Entry 4C2K (X-ray diffraction, 2.00 A resolution); this record covers chains A and B.

Chain A (and B):
Molecule: 3-ketoacyl-CoA thiolase, mitochondrial
Source organism: Homo sapiens
Notes: EC 2.3.1.16; chain B of this document is another copy of the same molecule, construct and numbering; everything in this record applies to it too
Reference sequence: P42765 (THIM_HUMAN); residues 1-397 here = UniProt positions 1-397
Chain sequence (417 residues; row label = number of the first residue in the row; numbers below 1 keep their minus sign (Met-19 is residue -19)):
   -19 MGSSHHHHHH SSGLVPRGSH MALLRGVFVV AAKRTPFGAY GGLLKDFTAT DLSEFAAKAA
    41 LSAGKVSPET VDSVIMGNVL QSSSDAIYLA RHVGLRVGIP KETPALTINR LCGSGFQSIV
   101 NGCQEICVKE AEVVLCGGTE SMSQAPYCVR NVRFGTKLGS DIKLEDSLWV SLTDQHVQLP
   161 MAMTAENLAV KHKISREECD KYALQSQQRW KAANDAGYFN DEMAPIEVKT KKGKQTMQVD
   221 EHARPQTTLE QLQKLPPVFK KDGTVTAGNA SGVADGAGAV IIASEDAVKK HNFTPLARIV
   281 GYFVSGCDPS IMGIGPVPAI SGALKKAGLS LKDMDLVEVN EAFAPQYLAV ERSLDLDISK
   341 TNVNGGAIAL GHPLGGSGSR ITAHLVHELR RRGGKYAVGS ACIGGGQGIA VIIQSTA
Not modelled in the structure: -19 to 1, 397 (chain B: -19 to 0, 211-212)
Construct notes: expression tag (-19 to 0)
UniProt features mapped onto this chain:
  - active site: Cys92 (Acyl-thioester intermediate), Cys382 (Proton donor/acceptor)
  - binding site (CoA): Arg224, Thr227, Ser251
  - site: His352 (Increases nucleophilicity of active site Cys)
  - modified residue: Lys25 (N6-acetyllysine), Lys45 (N6-succinyllysine), Thr119 (Phosphothreonine), Ser121 (Phosphoserine), Tyr127 (Phosphotyrosine), Thr136 (Phosphothreonine), Lys137 (N6-acetyllysine), Ser140 (Phosphoserine), Lys143 (N6-acetyllysine), Lys171 (N6-acetyllysine), Lys191 (N6-acetyllysine), Lys209 (N6-acetyllysine), Lys211 (N6-succinyllysine), Lys212 (N6-succinyllysine), Lys214 (N6-succinyllysine), Lys234 (N6-acetyllysine), Lys240 (N6-succinyllysine), Lys241 (N6-acetyllysine), Lys269 (N6-acetyllysine), Lys270 (N6-acetyllysine) and 6 more in UniProt
  - mutagenesis: Cys92 (C92A: Decreased acyl-CoA hydrolase activity; C92S: Decreased acyl-CoA hydrolase activity; when associated with A-382), Cys382 (C382S: Decreased acyl-CoA hydrolase activity; when associated with S-92)

Interface between chain A and chain B:
Residue-residue contacts - 127 pairs, chain A then chain B:
  Leu4(A) - Leu4(B)  hydrophobic
  Tyr20(A) - Arg133(B)  hydrogen bond
  Tyr20(A) - Phe134(B)  hydrophobic
  Gly21(A) - Phe134(B)
  Lys25(A) - Phe134(B)
  Val59(A) - Gln61(B)  hydrogen bond (backbone-side chain)
  Val59(A) - Ile67(B)
  Leu60(A) - Gln61(B)
  Gln61(A) - Val59(B)  hydrogen bond (side chain-backbone)
  Gln61(A) - Leu60(B)
  Gln61(A) - Gln61(B)  hydrogen bond (side chain-backbone)
  Ser62(A) - Arg130(B)
  Ser63(A) - Arg130(B)
  Ser64(A) - Arg130(B)
  Ser64(A) - Glu145(B)
  Ser64(A) - Val150(B)
  Ser64(A) - Gln155(B)  hydrogen bond
  Asp65(A) - Gln155(B)
  Ile67(A) - Val59(B)
  Ile67(A) - Asn89(B)  hydrogen bond (backbone-side chain)
  Ile67(A) - Leu91(B)
  Ile67(A) - Ser151(B)
  Tyr68(A) - Leu91(B)  hydrophobic
  Tyr68(A) - Ser151(B)  hydrogen bond (side chain-backbone)
  Tyr68(A) - Thr153(B)  hydrogen bond (side chain-backbone)
  Tyr68(A) - Asp154(B)
  Tyr68(A) - Met161(B)
  Tyr68(A) - Gly384(B)
  Tyr68(A) - Gly385(B)
  Arg71(A) - Cys287(B)  hydrogen bond (side chain-backbone)
  Arg71(A) - Gly385(B)  hydrogen bond (side chain-backbone)
  Arg71(A) - Gly386(B)  hydrogen bond (side chain-backbone)
  His72(A) - Asp154(B)  salt bridge
  His72(A) - His156(B)
  Leu75(A) - His156(B)
  Leu75(A) - Pro289(B)  hydrophobic
  Lys81(A) - Gly286(B)
  Lys81(A) - Cys287(B)  hydrogen bond (backbone-backbone)
  Lys81(A) - Asp288(B)
  Glu82(A) - Ser285(B)
  Glu82(A) - Gly286(B)  hydrogen bond (backbone-backbone)
  Pro84(A) - Arg90(B)
  Pro84(A) - Val284(B)  hydrophobic
  Pro84(A) - Gln387(B)
  Ala85(A) - Arg90(B)  hydrogen bond (backbone-side chain)
  Ala85(A) - Gln387(B)  hydrogen bond (backbone-side chain)
  Leu86(A) - Asn89(B)
  Leu86(A) - Arg90(B)
  Leu86(A) - Gln97(B)
  Thr87(A) - Ile88(B)
  Thr87(A) - Asn89(B)  hydrogen bond (backbone-backbone)
  Ile88(A) - Thr87(B)
  Ile88(A) - Ile88(B)  hydrophobic
  Asn89(A) - Ile67(B)  hydrogen bond (side chain-backbone)
  Asn89(A) - Leu86(B)
  Asn89(A) - Thr87(B)  hydrogen bond (backbone-backbone)
  Arg90(A) - Pro84(B)
  Arg90(A) - Ala85(B)  hydrogen bond (side chain-backbone)
  Arg90(A) - Leu86(B)
  Leu91(A) - Ile67(B)
  Leu91(A) - Tyr68(B)  hydrophobic
  Gln97(A) - Leu86(B)
  Asn101(A) - Asn101(B)
  Gln104(A) - Glu105(B)
  Gln104(A) - Glu110(B)  hydrogen bond
  Glu105(A) - Gln104(B)
  Val108(A) - Val108(B)  hydrophobic
  Lys109(A) - Met1(B)
  Glu110(A) - Gln104(B)  hydrogen bond
  Glu110(A) - Tyr282(B)  hydrogen bond
  Ser123(A) - Arg133(B)
  Ser123(A) - Phe134(B)
  Ala125(A) - Arg133(B)  hydrogen bond (backbone-side chain)
  Pro126(A) - Cys128(B)  hydrophobic
  Pro126(A) - Val129(B)
  Pro126(A) - Arg130(B)
  Pro126(A) - Arg133(B)
  Tyr127(A) - Tyr127(B)
  Tyr127(A) - Cys128(B)
  Tyr127(A) - Val129(B)  hydrogen bond (backbone-backbone)
  Tyr127(A) - Val132(B)  hydrophobic
  Tyr127(A) - Arg133(B)
  Cys128(A) - Pro126(B)  hydrophobic
  Cys128(A) - Tyr127(B)
  Val129(A) - Pro126(B)
  Val129(A) - Tyr127(B)  hydrogen bond (backbone-backbone)
  Arg130(A) - Ser62(B)
  Arg130(A) - Ser63(B)
  Arg130(A) - Ser64(B)
  Arg130(A) - Pro126(B)
  Val132(A) - Tyr127(B)  hydrophobic
  Arg133(A) - Tyr20(B)  hydrogen bond
  Arg133(A) - Ser123(B)
  Arg133(A) - Ala125(B)  hydrogen bond (side chain-backbone)
  Arg133(A) - Pro126(B)
  Arg133(A) - Tyr127(B)
  Arg133(A) - Asp146(B)  salt bridge
  Phe134(A) - Tyr20(B)  hydrophobic
  Phe134(A) - Gly21(B)
  Phe134(A) - Ser123(B)
  Leu144(A) - Val129(B)  hydrophobic
  Glu145(A) - Ser64(B)
  Asp146(A) - Arg133(B)  salt bridge
  Val150(A) - Ser64(B)
  Ser151(A) - Ile67(B)
  Ser151(A) - Tyr68(B)  hydrogen bond (backbone-side chain)
  Thr153(A) - Tyr68(B)  hydrogen bond (backbone-side chain)
  Asp154(A) - Tyr68(B)
  Asp154(A) - His72(B)  salt bridge
  Gln155(A) - Ser64(B)  hydrogen bond
  Gln155(A) - Asp65(B)
  His156(A) - His72(B)
  His156(A) - Leu75(B)
  Met161(A) - Tyr68(B)
  Tyr282(A) - Glu110(B)  hydrogen bond
  Val284(A) - Pro84(B)  hydrophobic
  Ser285(A) - Glu82(B)
  Gly286(A) - Lys81(B)
  Gly286(A) - Glu82(B)  hydrogen bond (backbone-backbone)
  Cys287(A) - Arg71(B)  hydrogen bond (backbone-side chain)
  Cys287(A) - Lys81(B)  hydrogen bond (backbone-backbone)
  Gly384(A) - Tyr68(B)
  Gly385(A) - Tyr68(B)
  Gly385(A) - Arg71(B)  hydrogen bond (backbone-side chain)
  Gly386(A) - Arg71(B)  hydrogen bond (backbone-side chain)
  Gln387(A) - Pro84(B)
  Gln387(A) - Ala85(B)  hydrogen bond (side chain-backbone)
Other interface residues (no listed pair), chain A (71 interface residues in all): Arg76, Thr83, Cys107, Ser147, Leu148, Leu152, Asp288, Pro289, Lys306
Other interface residues (no listed pair), chain B (70 interface residues in all): Lys25, Thr83, Cys107, Leu144, Ser147, Leu148, Leu152, Lys306

Summary:
71 residues of chain A and 70 residues of chain B are in contact; the contacts include 37 hydrogen bonds and 4
salt bridges. Among the polar pairs are His72(A)-Asp154(B), Arg133(A)-Asp146(B) and Tyr20(A)-Arg133(B).
Chain A and chain B are both 3-ketoacyl-CoA thiolase, mitochondrial (Homo sapiens); the structure, Crystal
structure of human mitochondrial 3-ketoacyl-CoA thiolase, was determined by X-ray diffraction (same
publication as 4C2J).
